PDB entry 5DX8 | X-ray diffraction, 1.94 A resolution | chains A and E of the 4 polymer chains in the assembly

== Chain A ==
Name: Histone-arginine methyltransferase CARM1
Organism: Homo sapiens
Notes: EC 2.1.1.-, 2.1.1.125; fragment: catalytic domain
UniProt: Q86X55 (CARM1_HUMAN); residues 134-479 here = UniProt positions 134-479
Sequence (349 residues; numbered 131 to 479; the number before each row is that of its first residue):
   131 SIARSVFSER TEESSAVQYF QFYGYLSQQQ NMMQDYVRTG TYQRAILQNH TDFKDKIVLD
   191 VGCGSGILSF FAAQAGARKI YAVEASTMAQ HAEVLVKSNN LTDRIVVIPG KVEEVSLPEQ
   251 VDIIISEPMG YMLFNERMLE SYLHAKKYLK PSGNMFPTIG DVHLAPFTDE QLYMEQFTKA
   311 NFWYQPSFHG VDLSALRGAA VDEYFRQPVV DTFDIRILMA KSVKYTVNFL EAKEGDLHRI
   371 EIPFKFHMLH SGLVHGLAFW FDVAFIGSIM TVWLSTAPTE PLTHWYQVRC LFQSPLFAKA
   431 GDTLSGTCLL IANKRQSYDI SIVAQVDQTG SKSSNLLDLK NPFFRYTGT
Unresolved in the structure: 131-133, 478-479
Differences from the reference sequence: expression tag (131-133)
UniProt features mapped onto this chain:
  - region: R346 to L379 (Required for nuclear translocation)
  - binding site (S-adenosyl-L-methionine): Q159, R168, G192, E214, E243, S271
  - modified residue: S216 (Phosphoserine)
  - cross-link: K227 (Glycyl lysine isopeptide (Lys-Gly) (interchain with G-Cter in ubiquitin))
  - mutagenesis: R168 (R168A: Loss of protein methyltransferase activity without affecting ability to regulate replication fork progression), K227 (K227A: Loss of FBXO9-mediated ubiquitination and subsequent proteasomal degradation)
Ligand contacts: sinefungin (SFG): F137, Y149, F150, Y153, Q159, M162, R168, D190, V191, G192, C193, G194, I197, L198, V213, E214, A215, S216, G240, K241, V242, E243, E257, M268, S271

== Chain E ==
Name: methylated PABP1 peptide
Notes: engineered mutation(s): Nterminal biotin and aminohexanoic acid, methylated R455 and R460
UniProt: P11940 (PABP1_HUMAN); residues 1-18 here correspond to UniProt positions 449-466 (UniProt number = residue number + 448)
Sequence (19 residues; row label = number of the first residue in the row):
     1 NMPGAIRPAA PRPPFSTMX
Unresolved in the structure: 1-3, 13-19
Differences from the reference sequence: amidation (19)
Modified / non-standard residues: R7 ((2S)-2-amino-5-[(N-methylcarbamimidoyl)amino]pentanoic acid; NMM); R12 ((2S)-2-amino-5-[(N-methylcarbamimidoyl)amino]pentanoic acid; NMM); NH2 (amino group) at position 19

== Interface between chain A and chain E ==
Pairs across the interface - 35 pairs, chain A then chain E:
  Q148(A) - G4(E)
  Q148(A) - I6(E)
  Y149(A) - I6(E)  hydrophobic
  F152(A) - G4(E)
  F152(A) - I6(E)  hydrophobic
  F152(A) - R7(E)
  Y153(A) - I6(E)
  Y153(A) - R7(E)
  N161(A) - P8(E)  hydrogen bond (side chain-backbone)
  N161(A) - A9(E)
  N161(A) - A10(E)  hydrogen bond (side chain-backbone)
  M162(A) - R7(E)
  E257(A) - R7(E)
  P258(A) - R7(E)
  M259(A) - R7(E)
  Y261(A) - A5(E)
  Y261(A) - I6(E)
  N265(A) - I6(E)
  E266(A) - I6(E)
  E266(A) - R7(E)
  L412(A) - P11(E)
  T413(A) - P11(E)
  H414(A) - R7(E)
  H414(A) - P8(E)
  H414(A) - A10(E)
  H414(A) - P11(E)
  W415(A) - R7(E)
  Y416(A) - P8(E)  hydrophobic
  Y416(A) - A9(E)  hydrogen bond (side chain-backbone)
  Y416(A) - A10(E)
  Y416(A) - P11(E)
  K470(A) - A5(E)
  F474(A) - P8(E)  hydrophobic
  Y476(A) - P8(E)
  Y476(A) - A9(E)  hydrogen bond (side chain-backbone)
Also at the interface, not in a pair above, chain A (25 interface residues in all): D165, G260, M268, V340, P472

== Overview ==
25 residues of chain A and 8 residues of chain E are in contact; the contacts include 4 hydrogen bonds. Polar
pairs include N161(A)-P8(E), N161(A)-A10(E) and Y416(A)-A9(E). Chain A binds sinefungin. UniProt lists 6
S-adenosyl-L-methionine-binding residues and 2 mutagenesis sites on chain A.
Chain A is Histone-arginine methyltransferase CARM1 (Homo sapiens) and chain E is methylated PABP1 peptide;
the structure, Crystal structure of CARM1, sinefungin, and methylated PABP1 peptide (R455), was determined by
X-ray diffraction together with 5DWQ, 5DX0, 5DX1, 5DXA and 5DXJ from the same study.
